Entry 5TQ0 (X-ray diffraction, 2.70 A resolution); this record covers chains H and L of the 4 polymer chains in the assembly.

== Chain H ==
Name: Fab, heavy chain
From: Mus musculus
Notes: antibody fragment or engineered binder
Chain sequence (221 residues; row label = number of the first residue in the row):
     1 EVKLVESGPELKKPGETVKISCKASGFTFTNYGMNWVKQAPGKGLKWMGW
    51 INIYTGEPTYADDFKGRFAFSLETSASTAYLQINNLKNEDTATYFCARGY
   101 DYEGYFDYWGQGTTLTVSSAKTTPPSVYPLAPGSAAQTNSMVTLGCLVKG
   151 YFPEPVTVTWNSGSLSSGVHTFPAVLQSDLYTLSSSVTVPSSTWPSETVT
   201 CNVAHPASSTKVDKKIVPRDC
Unresolved in the structure: 134-139, 219-221
Disulfide bonds: Cys22-Cys96, Cys146-Cys201

== Chain L ==
Name: Fab, light chain
From: Mus musculus
Notes: antibody fragment or engineered binder
Chain sequence (214 residues; numbered 1 to 214; the number before each row is that of its first residue):
     1 DIVMTQAPATLSVTPGDRVSLSCRASQSIADYLYWYQQKSHESPRLLLKY
    51 ASQSISGIPSRFSGSGSGSDFTLTINSVEPEDVGMYYCQNGHSFPRTFGG
   101 GTKLEIKRADAAPTVSIFPPSSEQLAAGGASVVCFLNNFYPKDINVKWKI
   151 DGSERQNGVLNSWTDQDSKDSTYSMSSTLTLTKDEYERHNSYTCEATHKT
   201 STSPIVKSFNRNEC
Unresolved in the structure: 51-58, 213-214
Disulfide bonds: Cys23-Cys88, Cys134-Cys194

== How chain H and chain L interact ==
Residue-residue contacts (57):
  Gln39(H) - Gln38(L)  hydrogen bond
  Gln39(H) - Tyr87(L)
  Leu45(H) - Pro44(L)  hydrophobic
  Leu45(H) - Phe98(L)
  Trp47(H) - Phe94(L)  hydrophobic
  Trp47(H) - Pro95(L)  hydrophobic
  Trp47(H) - Arg96(L)
  Trp50(H) - Phe94(L)
  Phe95(H) - Ser43(L)
  Phe95(H) - Pro44(L)
  Glu103(H) - Phe94(L)
  Glu103(H) - Arg96(L)  hydrogen bond (backbone-side chain)
  Gly104(H) - Tyr34(L)
  Tyr105(H) - Tyr34(L)  hydrophobic
  Tyr105(H) - Tyr36(L)
  Tyr105(H) - Lys49(L)
  Phe106(H) - Tyr36(L)  hydrogen bond (backbone-side chain)
  Phe106(H) - Leu46(L)
  Phe106(H) - Gln89(L)
  Phe106(H) - Phe98(L)  hydrophobic
  Asp107(H) - Leu46(L)
  Trp109(H) - Tyr36(L)
  Trp109(H) - Pro44(L)
  Gly110(H) - Ser43(L)  hydrogen bond (backbone-side chain)
  Gln111(H) - Ser43(L)  hydrogen bond (backbone-side chain)
  Tyr128(H) - Ser121(L)
  Tyr128(H) - Glu123(L)
  Tyr128(H) - Gln124(L)
  Pro129(H) - Ser121(L)
  Leu130(H) - Phe118(L)
  Leu130(H) - Pro119(L)
  Ala131(H) - Phe118(L)
  Pro132(H) - Phe118(L)
  Thr143(H) - Ser116(L)
  Thr143(H) - Phe118(L)
  Gly145(H) - Phe135(L)
  Leu147(H) - Ser131(L)
  Leu147(H) - Val133(L)  hydrophobic
  His170(H) - Asn137(L)
  His170(H) - Asn138(L)  hydrogen bond
  His170(H) - Ser174(L)  hydrogen bond
  Thr171(H) - Thr164(L)
  Phe172(H) - Phe135(L)  hydrophobic
  Phe172(H) - Asn137(L)
  Phe172(H) - Ser162(L)
  Phe172(H) - Thr164(L)
  Phe172(H) - Ser174(L)
  Phe172(H) - Met175(L)
  Phe172(H) - Ser176(L)
  Pro173(H) - Ser162(L)
  Pro173(H) - Trp163(L)
  Val175(H) - Asn161(L)
  Ser184(H) - Phe135(L)
  Ser184(H) - Ser176(L)  hydrogen bond
  Ser185(H) - Phe135(L)
  Ser186(H) - Phe135(L)
  Ser186(H) - Asn137(L)  hydrogen bond
Also at the interface, not in a pair above, chain H (35 interface residues in all): Val37, Gly44, Lys46, Ala61, Gly112, Leu144
Also at the interface, not in a pair above, chain L (34 interface residues in all): Tyr50, Leu160, Asp167

== Summary ==
35 residues of chain H face 34 of chain L across their interface; the contacts include 9 hydrogen bonds. Polar
contacts include Gln39(H)-Gln38(L), Glu103(H)-Arg96(L) and Phe106(H)-Tyr36(L).
Here chain H is Fab, heavy chain and chain L is Fab, light chain, both from Mus musculus. Entry 5TQ0 (Crystal
structure of amino terminal domains of the NMDA receptor subunit GluN1 and GluN2A in the ...) was determined
by X-ray diffraction together with 5TPW, 5TPZ and 5TQ2 from the same study.
